Entry 2NVQ (X-ray diffraction, 2.90 A resolution); this record covers chains C and K of the 13 polymer chains in the assembly.

Chain C:
Molecule: DNA-directed RNA polymerase II 45 kDa polypeptide
Source organism: Saccharomyces cerevisiae
Notes: EC 2.7.7.6
UniProtKB: P16370 (RPB3_YEAST); residues 1-318 here = UniProt positions 1-318
Chain sequence (318 residues; numbered 1 to 318; the number before each row is that of its first residue):
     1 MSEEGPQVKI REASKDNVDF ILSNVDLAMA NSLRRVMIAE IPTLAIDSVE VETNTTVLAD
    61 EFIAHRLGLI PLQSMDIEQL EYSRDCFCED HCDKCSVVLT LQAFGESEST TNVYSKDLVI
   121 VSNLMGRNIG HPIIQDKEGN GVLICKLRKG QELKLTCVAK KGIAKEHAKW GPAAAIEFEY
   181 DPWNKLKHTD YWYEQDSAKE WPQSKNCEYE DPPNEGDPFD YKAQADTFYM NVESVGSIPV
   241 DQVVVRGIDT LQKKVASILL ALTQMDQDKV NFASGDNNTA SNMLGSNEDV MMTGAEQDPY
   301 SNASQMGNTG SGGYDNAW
Unresolved in the structure: 1-2, 269-318
Ion coordination: Zn2+: C86, C88, C92, C95
Curated features (UniProtKB/Swiss-Prot):
  - binding site (Zn(2+)): C86, C88, C92, C95
  - modified residue: S2 (N-acetylserine)
  - natural variant: A30 (A30D: In mutant RPB3-1)
  - mutagenesis: K9 (K9E: Transcript termination readthrough)

Chain K:
Molecule: DNA-directed RNA polymerase II 13.6 kDa polypeptide
Source organism: Saccharomyces cerevisiae
Notes: EC 2.7.7.6
UniProtKB: P38902 (RPB11_YEAST); residues 1-120 here = UniProt positions 1-120
Chain sequence (120 residues; numbered 1 to 120; the number before each row is that of its first residue):
     1 MNAPDRFELF LLGEGESKLK IDPDTKAPNA VVITFEKEDH TLGNLIRAEL LNDRKVLFAA
    61 YKVEHPFFAR FKLRIQTTEG YDPKDALKNA CNSIINKLGA LKTNFETEWN LQTLAADDAF
Unresolved in the structure: 115-120
Curated features (UniProtKB/Swiss-Prot):
  - mutagenesis: E108 (E108G/V: Transcript termination readthrough; E108K: Transcript termination readthrough. Lethal), L111 (L111P: Transcript termination readthrough), L114 (L114P: Transcript termination readthrough)

Chain C / chain K interface:
Residue-residue contacts (71):
  E3(C) with N104(K)
  E4(C) with N96(K); A100(K)
  P6(C) with K97(K); L101(K), hydrophobic; N104(K), hydrogen bond (backbone-side chain)
  V8(C) with L101(K), hydrophobic; F105(K), hydrophobic; E108(K)
  I10(C) with F105(K), hydrophobic; E108(K); Q112(K)
  A13(C) with W109(K), hydrophobic; L114(K)
  V18(C) with W109(K), hydrophobic
  L22(C) with L101(K), hydrophobic
  D26(C) with N52(K)
  A28(C) with N44(K); L45(K); A48(K), hydrophobic
  M29(C) with L45(K), hydrophobic; K97(K)
  N31(C) with N44(K)
  S32(C) with H40(K); T41(K), hydrogen bond (side chain-backbone); L45(K)
  R35(C) with D39(K), salt bridge; H40(K); T41(K), hydrogen bond
  V36(C) with T41(K)
  E40(C) with T41(K)
  R84(C) with F10(K); L11(K)
  I163(C) with F10(K), hydrophobic
  A164(C) with R6(K)
  K165(C) with R6(K), hydrogen bond (backbone-side chain); L9(K); F10(K); D39(K), salt bridge
  E166(C) with R6(K), hydrogen bond (backbone-side chain); F7(K); F10(K)
  D241(C) with F105(K); W109(K)
  V244(C) with F105(K), hydrophobic
  V245(C) with F105(K), hydrophobic; E106(K)
  I248(C) with L98(K); L101(K), hydrophobic; K102(K)
  D249(C) with K102(K), salt bridge
  Q252(C) with I95(K), hydrogen bond (side chain-backbone); L98(K); G99(K); K102(K), hydrogen bond
  K254(C) with E38(K), salt bridge; L42(K)
  V255(C) with C91(K), hydrophobic; I94(K), hydrophobic; I95(K), hydrophobic
  I258(C) with F35(K), hydrophobic; L42(K), hydrophobic
  L259(C) with K88(K); C91(K), hydrophobic; N92(K); I95(K), hydrophobic
  L262(C) with L19(K), hydrophobic; L87(K), hydrophobic; K88(K)
  M265(C) with L19(K); I21(K), hydrophobic
Interface residues without a listed pair, chain C (44 interface residues in all): G5, Q7, K9, S14, F20, L33, H167, V240, L251, S257, A261
Interface residues without a listed pair, chain K (39 interface residues in all): K18, T103

Overview:
44 residues of chain C and 39 residues of chain K are in contact, with 7 hydrogen bonds and 4 salt bridges.
Among the polar pairs are R35(C)-D39(K), K165(C)-D39(K) and D249(C)-K102(K).
Here chain C is DNA-directed RNA polymerase II 45 kDa polypeptide and chain K is DNA-directed RNA polymerase
II 13.6 kDa polypeptide, both from Saccharomyces cerevisiae. Entry 2NVQ (RNA Polymerase II Elongation Complex
in 150 mM Mg+2 with 2'dUTP) was determined by X-ray diffraction (same publication as 2E2H, 2E2I, 2E2J, 2NVT,
2NVX, 2NVY, 2NVZ and 2YU9).
